2GCT - chains B and C of the 4 polymer chains in the assembly; structure by X-ray diffraction, 1.80 A resolution.

Chain B:
Name: Gamma-chymotrypsin A
Organism: Bos taurus
Notes: EC 3.4.21.1
UniProtKB: P00766 (CTRA_BOVIN); residue numbers follow UniProt; this construct covers 16-146
Sequence (131 residues; numbered 16 to 146; the number before each row is that of its first residue):
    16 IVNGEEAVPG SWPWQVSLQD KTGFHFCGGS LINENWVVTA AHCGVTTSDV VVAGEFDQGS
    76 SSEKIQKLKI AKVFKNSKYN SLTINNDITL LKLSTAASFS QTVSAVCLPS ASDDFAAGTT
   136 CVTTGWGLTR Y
Disulfide bonds: Cys-42/Cys-58
Curated features (UniProtKB/Swiss-Prot):
  - active site (Charge relay system): His-57, Asp-102

Chain C:
Name: Gamma-chymotrypsin A
Organism: Bos taurus
Notes: EC 3.4.21.1
UniProtKB: P00766 (CTRA_BOVIN); numbering as in UniProt (aligned over 149-245)
Sequence (97 residues; numbered 149 to 245; the number before each row is that of its first residue):
   149 ANTPDRLQQA SLPLLSNTNC KKYWGTKIKD AMICAGASGV SSCMGDSGGP LVCKKNGAWT
   209 LVGIVSWGSS TCSTSTPGVY ARVTALVNWV QQTLAAN
Not modelled in the structure: 149-150
Disulfide bonds: Cys-168/Cys-182, Cys-191/Cys-220
Curated features (UniProtKB/Swiss-Prot):
  - active site: Ser-195 (Charge relay system)

Chain B / chain C interface:
Cross-chain cystine bridges: Cys-136(B)/Cys-201(C)
Pairs across the interface (141):
  Ile-16(B) / Gln-156(C)
  Ile-16(B) / Gln-157(C)
  Ile-16(B) / Ala-158(C)  hydrophobic
  Ile-16(B) / Ser-189(C)
  Ile-16(B) / Asp-194(C)  hydrogen bond (backbone-side chain)
  Val-17(B) / Val-188(C)
  Val-17(B) / Ser-189(C)  hydrogen bond (backbone-backbone)
  Val-17(B) / Cys-220(C)  hydrophobic
  Val-17(B) / Thr-222(C)
  Asn-18(B) / Gly-187(C)  hydrogen bond (side chain-backbone)
  Asn-18(B) / Val-188(C)
  Asn-18(B) / Thr-222(C)
  Gly-19(B) / Gln-157(C)
  Gly-19(B) / Ala-158(C)
  Glu-20(B) / Gln-156(C)
  Glu-20(B) / Gln-157(C)  hydrogen bond
  Glu-21(B) / Arg-154(C)  salt bridge
  Glu-21(B) / Leu-155(C)
  Glu-21(B) / Gln-156(C)
  Ala-22(B) / Leu-155(C)  hydrogen bond (backbone-backbone)
  Ala-22(B) / Gln-157(C)
  Trp-27(B) / Gln-157(C)  hydrogen bond
  Trp-27(B) / Trp-207(C)
  Trp-29(B) / Trp-207(C)  hydrophobic
  Gln-30(B) / Pro-198(C)
  Cys-42(B) / Ser-195(C)  hydrogen bond (side chain-backbone)
  Gly-43(B) / Ser-195(C)  hydrogen bond (backbone-backbone)
  Gly-43(B) / Gly-196(C)
  Gly-43(B) / Gly-197(C)
  Gly-44(B) / Gly-196(C)
  Gly-44(B) / Gly-197(C)
  Ser-45(B) / Pro-198(C)
  Ser-45(B) / Leu-209(C)
  Ile-47(B) / Val-238(C)  hydrophobic
  Trp-51(B) / Leu-242(C)  hydrophobic
  Trp-51(B) / Asn-245(C)
  Val-53(B) / Gly-196(C)
  Val-53(B) / Leu-209(C)  hydrophobic
  Thr-54(B) / Gly-196(C)
  Ala-55(B) / Gly-196(C)
  Ala-55(B) / Val-213(C)
  His-57(B) / Ser-195(C)  hydrogen bond
  His-57(B) / Ser-214(C)
  Cys-58(B) / Ser-195(C)
  Phe-71(B) / Asp-153(C)
  Phe-71(B) / Arg-154(C)
  Phe-71(B) / Leu-155(C)  hydrogen bond (backbone-backbone)
  Asp-72(B) / Asp-153(C)
  Asp-72(B) / Arg-154(C)
  Gln-73(B) / Pro-152(C)
  Gln-73(B) / Asp-153(C)  hydrogen bond (backbone-backbone)
  Phe-89(B) / Trp-237(C)
  Phe-89(B) / Thr-241(C)
  Phe-89(B) / Asn-245(C)
  Asn-91(B) / Leu-234(C)
  Asn-91(B) / Trp-237(C)
  Thr-98(B) / Met-180(C)
  Ile-99(B) / Met-180(C)
  Ile-99(B) / Ser-214(C)
  Asn-100(B) / Lys-177(C)
  Asn-100(B) / Ala-179(C)
  Asn-100(B) / Met-180(C)
  Asn-101(B) / Ala-179(C)
  Asn-101(B) / Leu-234(C)
  Asp-102(B) / Ser-214(C)  hydrogen bond
  Asp-102(B) / Ala-229(C)
  Ile-103(B) / Ile-212(C)  hydrophobic
  Ile-103(B) / Trp-237(C)  hydrophobic
  Ile-103(B) / Val-238(C)  hydrophobic
  Leu-105(B) / Trp-237(C)  hydrophobic
  Leu-105(B) / Val-238(C)  hydrophobic
  Leu-105(B) / Thr-241(C)
  Lys-107(B) / Asn-245(C)  hydrogen bond (side chain-backbone)
  Val-121(B) / Val-200(C)  hydrophobic
  Val-121(B) / Trp-207(C)
  Val-121(B) / Leu-209(C)
  Cys-122(B) / Trp-207(C)  hydrogen bond (backbone-backbone)
  Cys-122(B) / Thr-208(C)
  Cys-122(B) / Leu-209(C)  hydrogen bond (backbone-backbone)
  Leu-123(B) / Thr-208(C)
  Leu-123(B) / Leu-209(C)  hydrophobic
  Pro-124(B) / Thr-208(C)
  Pro-124(B) / Leu-209(C)
  Pro-124(B) / Val-231(C)
  Pro-124(B) / Thr-232(C)
  Pro-124(B) / Val-235(C)
  Ser-125(B) / Thr-232(C)
  Ala-126(B) / Thr-232(C)
  Ala-126(B) / Val-235(C)
  Ala-126(B) / Asn-236(C)
  Phe-130(B) / Leu-162(C)  hydrophobic
  Phe-130(B) / Lys-203(C)
  Phe-130(B) / Val-210(C)  hydrophobic
  Ala-131(B) / Leu-162(C)
  Ala-132(B) / Leu-162(C)
  Ala-132(B) / Leu-163(C)
  Ala-132(B) / Ser-164(C)
  Gly-133(B) / Leu-162(C)  hydrogen bond (backbone-backbone)
  Thr-134(B) / Leu-160(C)
  Thr-134(B) / Pro-161(C)
  Thr-134(B) / Leu-162(C)  hydrogen bond (backbone-backbone)
  Thr-135(B) / Leu-160(C)
  Cys-136(B) / Ser-159(C)
  Cys-136(B) / Leu-160(C)  hydrogen bond (backbone-backbone)
  Cys-136(B) / Leu-162(C)  hydrophobic
  Cys-136(B) / Val-200(C)
  Cys-136(B) / Cys-201(C)  disulfide
  Val-137(B) / Ala-158(C)
  Val-137(B) / Pro-198(C)
  Val-137(B) / Leu-199(C)
  Val-137(B) / Val-200(C)  hydrogen bond (backbone-backbone)
  Val-137(B) / Trp-207(C)  hydrophobic
  Thr-138(B) / Gln-157(C)
  Thr-138(B) / Ala-158(C)  hydrogen bond (backbone-backbone)
  Thr-138(B) / Leu-160(C)
  Thr-138(B) / Ser-190(C)
  Thr-138(B) / Pro-198(C)  hydrogen bond (side chain-backbone)
  Thr-138(B) / Val-213(C)
  Thr-139(B) / Gln-156(C)
  Thr-139(B) / Gln-157(C)
  Thr-139(B) / Pro-198(C)
  Gly-140(B) / Leu-155(C)
  Gly-140(B) / Gln-156(C)  hydrogen bond (backbone-backbone)
  Gly-140(B) / Asp-194(C)
  Trp-141(B) / Thr-151(C)  hydrogen bond (backbone-backbone)
  Trp-141(B) / Pro-152(C)
  Trp-141(B) / Asp-153(C)  hydrogen bond (side chain-backbone)
  Trp-141(B) / Arg-154(C)
  Trp-141(B) / Leu-155(C)
  Trp-141(B) / Asp-194(C)  hydrogen bond (backbone-side chain)
  Gly-142(B) / Pro-152(C)
  Gly-142(B) / Met-192(C)
  Gly-142(B) / Gly-193(C)
  Gly-142(B) / Asp-194(C)  hydrogen bond (backbone-side chain)
  Leu-143(B) / Thr-151(C)
  Leu-143(B) / Cys-191(C)
  Leu-143(B) / Met-192(C)  hydrogen bond (backbone-backbone)
  Thr-144(B) / Pro-152(C)
  Tyr-146(B) / Met-192(C)  hydrophobic
  Tyr-146(B) / Ser-218(C)
  Tyr-146(B) / Thr-219(C)
Other interface residues (no listed pair), chain B (63 interface residues in all): Phe-41, Asn-48, Gly-74, Lys-90, Thr-104, Asp-128, Asp-129
Other interface residues (no listed pair), chain C (59 interface residues in all): Ala-206, Trp-215, Tyr-228, Gln-239

Summary:
The interface between chain B and chain C involves 63 residues on one side and 59 on the other; the contacts
include 1 disulfide bond, 27 hydrogen bonds and 1 salt bridge. Polar pairs include Glu-21(B)/Arg-154(C),
Ile-16(B)/Asp-194(C) and Asn-18(B)/Gly-187(C).
Here chain B is Gamma-chymotrypsin A and chain C is Gamma-chymotrypsin A, both from Bos taurus. Entry 2GCT
(Structure of gamma-chymotrypsin in the range ph 2.0 to ph 10.5 suggests that gamma-chymotrypsin is a ...) was
determined by X-ray diffraction, deposited together with 3GCT.
